PDB entry 1HXS | X-ray diffraction, 2.20 A resolution | chains 3 and 4 of the 4 polymer chains in the assembly

Chain 3:
Molecule: Genome polyprotein, coat protein VP3
From: Human poliovirus 1
UniProt: P03300 (POLH_POL1M); residues 1-237 here correspond to UniProt positions 341-577 (UniProt number = residue number + 340)
Amino-acid sequence (237 residues; row label = number of the first residue in the row):
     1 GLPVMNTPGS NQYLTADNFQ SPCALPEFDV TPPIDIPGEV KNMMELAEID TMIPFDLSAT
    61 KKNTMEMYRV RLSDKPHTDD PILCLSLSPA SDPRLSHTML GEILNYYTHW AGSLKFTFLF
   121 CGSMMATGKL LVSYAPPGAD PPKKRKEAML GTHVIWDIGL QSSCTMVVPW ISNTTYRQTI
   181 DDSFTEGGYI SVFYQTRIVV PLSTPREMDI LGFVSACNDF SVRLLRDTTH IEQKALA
Not modelled in the structure: 236-237

Chain 4:
Molecule: Genome polyprotein, coat protein VP4
From: Human poliovirus 1
UniProt: P03300 (POLH_POL1M); residues 2-69 here correspond to UniProt positions 1-68 (UniProt number = residue number - 1)
Amino-acid sequence (68 residues; numbered 2 to 69; the number before each row is that of its first residue):
     2 GAQVSSQKVG AHENSNRAYG GSTINYTTIN YYRDSASNAA SKQDFSQDPS KFTEPIKDVL
    62 IKTAPMLN

Interface between chain 3 and chain 4:
Residue-residue contacts (35):
  N18(3) with A40(4); A41(4), hydrogen bond (side chain-backbone)
  F19(3) with A40(4)
  Q20(3) with I30(4), hydrogen bond (side chain-backbone); N31(4); Y32(4), hydrogen bond (side chain-backbone); Y33(4); S38(4); A40(4)
  S21(3) with Y33(4); S38(4), hydrogen bond (backbone-side chain)
  P22(3) with Y33(4); S38(4)
  C23(3) with D35(4); S38(4), hydrogen bond (backbone-side chain)
  P26(3) with D35(4)
  E27(3) with R34(4), salt bridge; D35(4), hydrogen bond (backbone-side chain)
  G38(3) with K52(4); F53(4)
  E39(3) with Q48(4), hydrogen bond (backbone-side chain); K52(4), hydrogen bond (backbone-side chain); F53(4)
  V40(3) with Q48(4); F53(4), hydrophobic
  K41(3) with F46(4); Q48(4)
  E45(3) with Q48(4), hydrogen bond; F53(4)
  E48(3) with P50(4); T54(4)
  I49(3) with F53(4), hydrophobic
  Q161(3) with P66(4); M67(4), hydrogen bond (side chain-backbone); L68(4), hydrogen bond (side chain-backbone)
Interface residues without a listed pair, chain 3 (18 interface residues in all): L25, L160
Interface residues without a listed pair, chain 4 (23 interface residues in all): A37, N39, K43, S47, D49

In short:
Chain 3 and chain 4 form an interface of 18 and 23 residues respectively, with 11 hydrogen bonds and 1 salt
bridge. Among the polar pairs are E27(3)-R34(4), N18(3)-A41(4) and Q20(3)-I30(4).
Here chain 3 is Genome polyprotein, coat protein VP3 and chain 4 is Genome polyprotein, coat protein VP4, both
from Human poliovirus 1. Entry 1HXS (Crystal structure of mahoney strain of poliovirus at 2.2A resolution) was
determined by X-ray diffraction.
